6UT5 - chains D and E of the 7 polymer chains in the assembly; structure by electron microscopy, 2.44 A resolution.

[Chain D (and E)]
Protein: GTPase subunit of restriction endonuclease
Organism: Thermococcus gammatolerans
Notes: chain E of this document is another copy of the same molecule, construct and numbering; everything in this record applies to it too
Reference sequence: C5A3Z3 (C5A3Z3_THEGJ); residue numbers follow UniProt; this construct covers 1-613
Chain sequence (613 residues; numbered 1 to 613; the number before each row is that of its first residue):
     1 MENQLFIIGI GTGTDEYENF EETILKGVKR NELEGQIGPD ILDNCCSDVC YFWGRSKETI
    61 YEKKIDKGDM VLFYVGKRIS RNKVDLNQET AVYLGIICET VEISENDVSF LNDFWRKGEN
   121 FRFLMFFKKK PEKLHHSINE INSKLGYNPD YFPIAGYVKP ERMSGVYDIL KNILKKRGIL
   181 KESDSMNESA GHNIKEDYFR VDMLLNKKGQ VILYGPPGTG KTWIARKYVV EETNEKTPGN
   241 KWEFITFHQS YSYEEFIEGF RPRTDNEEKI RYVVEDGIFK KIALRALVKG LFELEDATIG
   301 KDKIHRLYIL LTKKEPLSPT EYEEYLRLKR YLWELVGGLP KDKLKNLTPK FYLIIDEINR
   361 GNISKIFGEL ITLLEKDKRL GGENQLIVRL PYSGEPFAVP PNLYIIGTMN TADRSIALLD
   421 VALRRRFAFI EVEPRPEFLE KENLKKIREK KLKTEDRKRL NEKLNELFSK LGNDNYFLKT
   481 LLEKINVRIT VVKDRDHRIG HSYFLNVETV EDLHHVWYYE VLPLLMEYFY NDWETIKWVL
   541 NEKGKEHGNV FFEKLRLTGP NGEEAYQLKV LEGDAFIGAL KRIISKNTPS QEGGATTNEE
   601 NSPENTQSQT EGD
Unresolved in the structure: 1-190, 586-613
Ion coordination: Mg2+: T222 (together with GTP-gamma-S)
Residues lining bound ligands:
  - GTP-gamma-S (GSP; 5'-guanosine-diphosphate-monothiophosphate), molecule 1: N193, P216, P217, G218, T219, G220, K221, T222, W223, E357, N410, F438, I447, H501, S502, L505
  - GTP-gamma-S (GSP), molecule 2: E375, D377, K378, N384, A422, R425, R426
Reported in the primary citation:
  - self-association interface (contacts with another copy of this molecule); pairs are residue here / residue on that copy: Y530-D494 (hydrogen bond), N531-D494 (hydrogen bond)
  - catalytic residues: E357, N410, D413
  - Mg2+ coordination through a water molecule: E357
  - mutagenesis - N410A, D413A: abolished catalytic activity with McrBC 5-methylcytosine restriction system component
  - binding site for the ligand GDP: N410
  - binding site for GTP-gamma-S: N193, T219
  - specificity-determining residues: N193
  - mutagenesis - R360A, R414A, D420A, R424A, E527A, Y530A: increased catalytic activity
  - mutagenesis - K221A, T222A, D356A, N410A, D413A, R425A, R426A: decreased catalytic activity
  - mutagenesis - W223A, D356A, R425A, R426A: decreased stability
  - mutagenesis - W223A: abolished catalytic activity
  - mutagenesis - E375A, D377A, K378A: unchanged catalytic activity

[Chain D / chain E interface]
Contacting residue pairs (109; chain D residue first):
  P217(D) with V421(E), hydrophobic; A422(E), hydrophobic; R425(E)
  G218(D) with R425(E)
  T222(D) with K378(E); L386(E)
  W223(D) with N384(E), hydrogen bond
  R226(D) with K341(E); N384(E); Q385(E), hydrogen bond (side chain-backbone); L386(E)
  T237(D) with G337(E), hydrogen bond (side chain-backbone)
  P238(D) with I387(E)
  E243(D) with R389(E), salt bridge
  F244(D) with T372(E); L386(E), hydrophobic; I387(E); V388(E); R389(E), hydrogen bond (backbone-backbone)
  I245(D) with R389(E)
  T246(D) with G368(E); E369(E); T372(E), hydrogen bond; V388(E)
  H248(D) with Y253(E); G368(E); E369(E), salt bridge
  Q249(D) with K365(E)
  S250(D) with Y253(E); E254(E), hydrogen bond; K365(E); Y392(E), hydrogen bond
  Y251(D) with E369(E), hydrogen bond; R389(E), hydrogen bond (side chain-backbone); P391(E), hydrophobic
  E255(D) with P391(E); Y392(E)
  R261(D) with F260(E); P391(E), hydrogen bond (side chain-backbone); Y392(E), hydrogen bond (side chain-backbone)
  P262(D) with F260(E); Y272(E)
  T264(D) with R271(E), hydrogen bond
  E267(D) with E268(E)
  I270(D) with E268(E)
  I278(D) with R389(E)
  K314(D) with R330(E); E334(E)
  E315(D) with R330(E)
  P316(D) with R330(E)
  D356(D) with T372(E), hydrogen bond
  E357(D) with I371(E); T372(E); R426(E), salt bridge
  R360(D) with S364(E); I371(E); D420(E), salt bridge; A422(E)
  N410(D) with A422(E)
  A412(D) with V421(E), hydrophobic
  D413(D) with D420(E); V421(E), hydrogen bond (side chain-backbone); A422(E)
  K451(D) with E383(E), hydrogen bond (side chain-backbone)
  H497(D) with V421(E)
  S502(D) with R425(E), hydrogen bond
  Y503(D) with R425(E)
  H515(D) with M203(E), hydrogen bond; K207(E)
  V516(D) with K207(E)
  Y519(D) with R200(E); L204(E), hydrophobic; A428(E); F429(E), hydrogen bond (backbone-backbone)
  E520(D) with K207(E), salt bridge; K208(E), salt bridge; F427(E); A428(E)
  P523(D) with Y214(E); R424(E), hydrogen bond (backbone-side chain); F429(E), hydrophobic
  L524(D) with V421(E), hydrophobic; R424(E)
  M526(D) with R495(E)
  E527(D) with R414(E), salt bridge; L419(E); R424(E)
  Y528(D) with V421(E)
  Y530(D) with R414(E); D494(E); D496(E), hydrogen bond
  N531(D) with D494(E)
  W533(D) with R495(E)
  L555(D) with T490(E)
  L557(D) with V487(E); R488(E); V491(E); W538(E), hydrophobic
  T558(D) with W538(E)
  G559(D) with V491(E); W538(E)
  P560(D) with V492(E); W538(E); K543(E)
  E563(D) with V491(E); V492(E)
  A565(D) with T490(E); V491(E), hydrophobic
  L568(D) with E431(E)
Also at the interface, not in a pair above, chain D (62 interface residues in all): K227, G239, F247, N266, Y272, Y518, Y566
Also at the interface, not in a pair above, chain E (61 interface residues in all): I270, E323, T411, A417, L418, L423, I430

[In short]
Chain D and chain E form an interface of 62 and 61 residues respectively, with 20 hydrogen bonds and 7 salt
bridges. Polar contacts include E243(D)-R389(E), H248(D)-E369(E) and E357(D)-R426(E). From the paper:
catalytic residues E357(D), N410(D) and D413(D); K221A, T222A and D356A of chain D, among others, reduce
catalytic activity; 17 substitutions were tested in all.
Chain D and chain E are both GTPase subunit of restriction endonuclease (Thermococcus gammatolerans); the
structure, Cryo-EM structure of the Thermococcus gammatolerans McrBC complex, was determined by electron
microscopy (same publication as 6UT3, 6UT4, 6UT6, 6UT7 and 6UT8).
